PDB entry 8ZRE | electron microscopy, 3.44 A resolution | chains D and H of the 8 polymer chains in the assembly

# Chain D
Protein: Capsid protein
Source organism: hepatitis B virus genotype C
Reference sequence: A0A679FG23 (A0A679FG23_HBV); numbering as in UniProt (aligned over 1-142)
Sequence (142 residues; row label = number of the first residue in the row):
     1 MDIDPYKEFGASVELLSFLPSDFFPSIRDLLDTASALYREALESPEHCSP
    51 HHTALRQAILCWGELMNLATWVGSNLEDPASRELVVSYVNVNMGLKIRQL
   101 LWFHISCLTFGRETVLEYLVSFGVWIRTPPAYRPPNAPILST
Not modelled in the structure: 40-48
From the paper describing this entry:
  - mutagenesis - P20A: decreased binding to Group I and Group III mAbs
  - mutagenesis - R127A, P130A, A131R: unchanged binding to 12 human anti-HBc mAbs
  - mutagenesis - E77A: unchanged binding to cAbD4

# Chain H
Protein: Heavy chains of D4 Fab
Source organism: Homo sapiens
Notes: antibody fragment or engineered binder
Sequence (121 residues; row label = number of the first residue in the row):
     1 QVQLVESGGGVVQPGRSLRLSCAASGFNFNKFGMHWVRQVPGKGLEWLTY
    51 IWYDGSNADYVDSVKGRFTISRDNSINTLYLQMNSLRADDTAVYFCARGF
   101 YDSSSLESWGQGALVIVSSAS
Cystine bridges: Cys22-Cys96

# Chain D / chain H interface
Residue-residue contacts - 4 pairs, chain D then chain H:
  Asp78(D) - Phe100(H)
  Pro79(D) - Phe100(H)
  Pro79(D) - Tyr101(H)  hydrophobic
  Ala80(D) - Asp102(H)
Interface residues without a listed pair, chain D (5 interface residues in all): Glu77, Ser81
Interface residues without a listed pair, chain H (4 interface residues in all): Phe32

# In short
Chain D and chain H form an interface of 5 and 4 residues respectively. The paper reports that P20A of chain D
reduces binding to Group I and Group III mAbs; R127A, P130A and A131R of chain D leave binding to 12 human
anti-HBc mAbs unchanged.
Here chain D is Capsid protein (hepatitis B virus genotype C) and chain H is Heavy chains of D4 Fab (Homo
sapiens). Entry 8ZRE (HBcAg-D4 Fab complex) was determined by electron microscopy (same publication as 8ZRH
and 8ZRR).
